4Z1M - chains G and H of the 10 polymer chains in the assembly; structure by X-ray diffraction, 3.30 A resolution.

== Chain G ==
Molecule: ATP synthase subunit gamma, mitochondrial
Organism: Bos taurus
UniProt: P05631 (ATPG_BOVIN); residues 1-273 here correspond to UniProt positions 26-298 (UniProt number = residue number + 25)
Amino-acid sequence (273 residues; row label = number of the first residue in the row):
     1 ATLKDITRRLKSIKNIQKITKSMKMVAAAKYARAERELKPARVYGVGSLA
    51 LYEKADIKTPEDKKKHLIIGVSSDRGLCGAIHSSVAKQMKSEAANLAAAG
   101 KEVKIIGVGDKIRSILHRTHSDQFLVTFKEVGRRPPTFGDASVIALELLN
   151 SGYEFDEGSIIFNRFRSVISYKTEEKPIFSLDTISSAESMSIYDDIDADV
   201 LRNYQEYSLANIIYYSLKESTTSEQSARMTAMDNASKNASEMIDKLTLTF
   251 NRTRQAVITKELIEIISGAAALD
Disordered / not traced: 45-72, 92-107, 154-163, 174-204, 273

== Chain H ==
Molecule: ATPase inhibitor, mitochondrial
Organism: Bos taurus
UniProt: P01096 (ATIF1_BOVIN); residues 1-60 here correspond to UniProt positions 26-85 (UniProt number = residue number + 25)
Amino-acid sequence (66 residues; each row starts with the number of its first residue):
     1 GSESGDNVRSSAGAVRDAGGAFGKREQAEEERYFRARAAEQLAALKKHHE
    51 NEISHHAKEIHHHHHH
Disordered / not traced: 1-9, 51-66
Sequence notes: engineered mutation Ala39 (Lys64 in P01096); expression tag (61-66)

== Chain G / chain H interface ==
Contacting residue pairs - 10 pairs, chain G then chain H:
  Arg8(G) with Asp17(H), hydrogen bond (side chain-backbone); Ala18(H), hydrogen bond (side chain-backbone)
  Lys11(G) with Ser10(H); Ala14(H)
  Ser12(G) with Ala14(H); Val15(H); Ala18(H)
  Asn15(G) with Ser10(H), hydrogen bond (side chain-backbone); Ser11(H), hydrogen bond (side chain-backbone); Ala14(H)
Interface residues without a listed pair, chain G (6 interface residues in all): Lys14, Ile16
Interface residues without a listed pair, chain H (9 interface residues in all): Ala12, Gly13, Phe22

== Overview ==
Chain G and chain H form an interface of 6 and 9 residues respectively, with 4 hydrogen bonds. Among the polar
pairs are Arg8(G)-Asp17(H), Arg8(G)-Ala18(H) and Asn15(G)-Ser10(H).
Here chain G is ATP synthase subunit gamma, mitochondrial and chain H is ATPase inhibitor, mitochondrial, both
from Bos taurus. Entry 4Z1M (Bovine F1-ATPase inhibited by three copies of the inhibitor protein IF1
crystallised in the presence of ...) was determined by X-ray diffraction, deposited together with 4YXW.
